7OUF - chains E and H of the 10 polymer chains in the assembly; structure by electron microscopy, 3.00 A resolution.

Chain E:
Name: Integrase
Source organism: Simian T-lymphotropic virus 1
UniProt: Q4QY51 (Q4QY51_9STL1); residues -2 to 297 here correspond to UniProt positions 597-896 (UniProt number = residue number + 599)
Sequence (301 residues; each row starts with the number of its first residue; numbers below 1 keep their minus sign (Gly-3 is residue -3)):
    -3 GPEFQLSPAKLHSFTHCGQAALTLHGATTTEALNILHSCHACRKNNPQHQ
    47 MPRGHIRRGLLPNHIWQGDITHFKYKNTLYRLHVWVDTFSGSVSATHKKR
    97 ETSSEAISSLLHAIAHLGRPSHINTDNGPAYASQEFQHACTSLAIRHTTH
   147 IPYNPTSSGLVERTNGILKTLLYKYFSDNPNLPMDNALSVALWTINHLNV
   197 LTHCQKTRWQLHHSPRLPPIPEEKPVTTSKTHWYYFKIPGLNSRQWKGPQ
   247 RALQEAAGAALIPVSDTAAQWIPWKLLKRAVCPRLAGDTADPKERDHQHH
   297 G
Disordered / not traced: -3 to 2, 281-297
Sequence notes: expression tag (-3, -1 to 0); engineered mutation Glu219 (Ala818 in Q4QY51)
Bound ions: Zn2+: His8, His12, Cys35, Cys38; Mg2+ site 1: Asp65, Asp122 (together with 1L0); Mg2+ site 2: Asp65, Glu158 (together with 1L0)
Residues lining bound ligands: 1L0: Asp65, Ile66, Asp122, Asn123, Pro148, Tyr149, Pro151, Thr152, Glu158, Asn161
From the paper describing this entry:
  - mutagenesis - P214D, A219E: increased binding to Isoform 3 of PC4 and SFRS1-interacting protein, Isoform Gamma-1 of Serine/threonine-protein phosphatase 2A 56 kDa regulatory subunit gamma isoform

Chain H:
Molecule: 28-nt DNA strand
Sequence (28 nucleotides; row label = number of the first residue in the row; numbers below 1 keep their minus sign (DT-7 is residue -7)):
    -7 TCTCTCCGGGAGAGAAGCGCCAAACACA
Disordered / not traced: -7 to 1

Interface between chain E and chain H:
Pairs across the interface - 9 pairs, chain E then chain H:
  Thr25(E) - DC10(H)  phosphate contact
  Thr25(E) - DG11(H)  hydrogen bond to the phosphate
  Thr26(E) - DG9(H)  sugar contact
  Thr26(E) - DC10(H)  hydrogen bond to the phosphate
  Pro43(E) - DC17(H)  phosphate contact
  Pro43(E) - DA18(H)  sugar contact
  Gln44(E) - DA16(H)  base contact
  His45(E) - DC17(H)  salt bridge to the phosphate
  Arg49(E) - DA16(H)  salt bridge to the phosphate
Interface residues without a listed pair, chain E (10 interface residues in all): Thr24, Gln46, Lys233, Lys271
Interface residues without a listed pair, chain H (7 interface residues in all): DA15

Overview:
10 residues of chain E and 7 residues of chain H are in contact, with 2 hydrogen bonds and 2 salt bridges.
Polar contacts include Thr25(E)-DG11(H), Thr26(E)-DC10(H) and His45(E)-DC17(H). From the paper: P214D and
A219E of chain E increase binding to Isoform 3 of PC4 and SFRS1-interacting protein, Isoform Gamma-1 of
Serine/threonine-protein phosphatase 2A 56 kDa regulatory subunit gamma isoform.
Chain E is Integrase (Simian T-lymphotropic virus 1) and chain H is a 28-nt DNA strand; the structure,
Structure of the STLV intasome:B56 complex bound to the strand-transfer inhibitor XZ450, was determined by
electron microscopy, deposited together with 7OUG and 7OUH.
